PDB entry 8DYB | X-ray diffraction, 1.88 A resolution | chain A

[Chain A]
Molecule: Cytochrome P450
Source organism: Rhodopseudomonas palustris HaA2
UniProt: Q2IU02 (Q2IU02_RHOP2); residues 17-409 here correspond to UniProt positions 18-410 (UniProt number = residue number + 1)
Amino-acid sequence (393 residues; numbered 17 to 409; the number before each row is that of its first residue):
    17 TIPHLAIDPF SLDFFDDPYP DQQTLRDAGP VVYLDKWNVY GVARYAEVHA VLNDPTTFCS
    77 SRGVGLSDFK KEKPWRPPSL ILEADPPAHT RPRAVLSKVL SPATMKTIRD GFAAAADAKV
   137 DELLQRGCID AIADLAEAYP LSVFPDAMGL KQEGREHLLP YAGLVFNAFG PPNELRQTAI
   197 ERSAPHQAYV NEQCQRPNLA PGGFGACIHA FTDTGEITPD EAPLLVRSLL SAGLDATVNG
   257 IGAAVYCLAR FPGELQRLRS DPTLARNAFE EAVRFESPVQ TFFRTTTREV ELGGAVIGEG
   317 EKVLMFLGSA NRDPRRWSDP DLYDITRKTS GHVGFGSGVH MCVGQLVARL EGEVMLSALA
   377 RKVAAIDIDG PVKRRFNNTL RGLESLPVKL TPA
Construct notes: engineered mutation Ala252 (Thr253 in Q2IU02)
Bound ions: heme Fe near Cys358 (its only coordinating residue here)
Residues lining bound ligands:
  - 4-methylsulfanylbenzoic acid (4MI): Arg92, Ser95, Ile97, Leu98, Val181, Phe182, Phe185, Ser244, Ser247, Ala248, Phe298
  - heme (HEM): Leu68, Val80, Ile97, Leu98, His105, Arg109, Leu112, Leu116, Phe160, Ser244, Leu245, Ala248, Gly249, Ala252, Thr253, Phe285, Val289, Pro294, Val295, Phe298, Arg300, Leu323, Val349, Gly350, Phe351, Gly352, Val355, His356, Cys358, Val359, Gly360, Val363, Ala364
What the authors report for this chain:
  - mutagenesis - T252A: increased binding to 4-methylsulfanylbenzoic acid
  - mutagenesis - T252A: decreased catalytic activity on 4-methylsulfanylbenzoic acid
  - mutagenesis - T252A (164 vs. 138 min-1): increased catalytic activity on 4-ethylthiobenzoic acid
  - conformationally variable residues: Asp251, Asn255

[In short]
Ligands of chain A: heme and 4-methylsulfanylbenzoic acid. The paper reports that T252A increases binding to
4-methylsulfanylbenzoic acid; conformational variability at Asp251 and Asn255.
Chain A is Cytochrome P450 (Rhodopseudomonas palustris HaA2); the structure, The crystal structure of the
T252A mutant of CYP199A4 bound to 4-methylthiobenzoic acid, was determined by X-ray diffraction together with
7TP5, 7TP6 and 7TQM from the same study.
